Entry 8T0V (electron microscopy, 3.00 A resolution); this record covers chains A and C of the 4 polymer chains in the assembly.

[Chain A]
Molecule: D-lysine 5,6-aminomutase alpha subunit
From: Caldanaerobacter subterraneus subsp. tengcongensis
UniProt: Q8RBT3 (Q8RBT3_CALS4); numbering as in UniProt (aligned over 1-520)
Amino-acid sequence (520 residues; each row starts with the number of its first residue):
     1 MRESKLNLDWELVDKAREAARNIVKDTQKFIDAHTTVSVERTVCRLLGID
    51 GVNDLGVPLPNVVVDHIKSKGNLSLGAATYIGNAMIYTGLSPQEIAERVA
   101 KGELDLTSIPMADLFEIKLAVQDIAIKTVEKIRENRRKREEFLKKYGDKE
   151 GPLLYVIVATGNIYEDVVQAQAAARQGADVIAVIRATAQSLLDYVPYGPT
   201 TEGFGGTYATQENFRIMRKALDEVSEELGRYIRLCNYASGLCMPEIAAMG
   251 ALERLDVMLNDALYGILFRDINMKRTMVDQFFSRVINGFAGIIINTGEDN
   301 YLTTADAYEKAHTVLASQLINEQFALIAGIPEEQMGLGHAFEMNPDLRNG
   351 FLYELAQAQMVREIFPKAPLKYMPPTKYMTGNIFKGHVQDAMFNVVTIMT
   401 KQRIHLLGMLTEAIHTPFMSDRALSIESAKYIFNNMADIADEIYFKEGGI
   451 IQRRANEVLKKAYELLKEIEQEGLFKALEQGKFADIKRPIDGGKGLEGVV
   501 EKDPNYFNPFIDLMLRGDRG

[Chain C]
Molecule: D-lysine 5,6-aminomutase beta subunit
From: Caldanaerobacter subterraneus subsp. tengcongensis
UniProt: Q8RBT2 (Q8RBT2_CALS4); residue numbers follow UniProt; this construct covers 11-269
Amino-acid sequence (259 residues; numbered 11 to 269; the number before each row is that of its first residue):
    11 KQYDTTLDLTRVKPYGDTMNDGKVQLSFTLPVPDGAKAVEAAKQLAKKMG
    61 LENPMVVYHAPLDKNFTFFIIYGSLIHTVDYTSIQVQELEIKAMSMEETN
   111 EYIKKHIGRKVVVVGATTGTDAHTVGLDAIMNMKGYAGHYGLERYEMIEA
   161 YNLGSQVPNEEFVKKAIEVGADALLVSQTVTQKDAHIKNLTHLVELLEAE
   211 GIRDKVLLICGGPRITHELAKELGYDAGFGPGTFADHVATFIVTEMVKRK
   261 IPGLKGYKK
Not modelled in the structure: 95-269

[How chain A and chain C interact]
Contacting residue pairs (8):
  Arg175(A) with Asp73(C), salt bridge
  Gln176(A) with Leu72(C)
  Met419(A) with Leu72(C), hydrophobic; Asp73(C); Phe76(C), hydrophobic
  Ser420(A) with Thr39(C), hydrogen bond; Phe78(C)
  Ala423(A) with Leu72(C), hydrophobic
Also at the interface, not in a pair above, chain A (9 interface residues in all): Ala172, Phe384, Leu424, Glu427
Also at the interface, not in a pair above, chain C (7 interface residues in all): Gln35, Tyr68

[Overview]
The interface between chain A and chain C involves 9 residues on one side and 7 on the other, with 1 hydrogen
bond and 1 salt bridge. Polar contacts include Arg175(A)-Asp73(C) and Ser420(A)-Thr39(C).
Here chain A is D-lysine 5,6-aminomutase alpha subunit and chain C is D-lysine 5,6-aminomutase beta subunit,
both from Caldanaerobacter subterraneus subsp. tengcongensis. Entry 8T0V (Closed state of lysine
5,6-aminomutase from Thermoanaerobacter tengcongensis) was determined by electron microscopy.
